PDB entry 9C8F | electron microscopy, 2.86 A resolution | chains A and B of the 3 polymer chains in the assembly

Chain A:
Molecule: VP1
From: Human enterovirus D68
UniProt: A0A5B9NJ24 (A0A5B9NJ24_HED68); residues 1-295 here correspond to UniProt positions 565-859 (UniProt number = residue number + 564)
Chain sequence (295 residues; numbered 1 to 295; the number before each row is that of its first residue):
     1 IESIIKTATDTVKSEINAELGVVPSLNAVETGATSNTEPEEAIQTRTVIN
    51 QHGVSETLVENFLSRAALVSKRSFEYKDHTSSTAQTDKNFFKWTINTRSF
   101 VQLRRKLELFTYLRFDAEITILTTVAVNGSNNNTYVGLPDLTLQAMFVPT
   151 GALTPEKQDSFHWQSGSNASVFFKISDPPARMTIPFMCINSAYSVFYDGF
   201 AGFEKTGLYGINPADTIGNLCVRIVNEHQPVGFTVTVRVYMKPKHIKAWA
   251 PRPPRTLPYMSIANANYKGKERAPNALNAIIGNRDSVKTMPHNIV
Disordered / not traced: 1-41, 270-295

Chain B:
Molecule: VP2
From: Human enterovirus D68
UniProt: A0A6B7FIF3 (A0A6B7FIF3_HED68); residues 1-248 here correspond to UniProt positions 70-317 (UniProt number = residue number + 69)
Chain sequence (248 residues; each row starts with the number of its first residue):
     1 SPSAEACGYSDRVLQLKLGNSAIVTQEAANYCCAYGEWPNYLPDHEAVAI
    51 DKPTQPETATDRFYTLRSVKWEATSTGWWWKLPDALNNIGMFGQNVQHHY
   101 LYRSGFLIHVQCNATKFHQGALLVVAIPEHQRGAHNTTTSPGFDDIMKGE
   151 AGGTFNHPYVLDDGTSLACATIFPHQWINLRTNNSATIVLPWMNAAPMDF
   201 PLRHNQWTLAIIPVVPLGTRTMSSMVPITVSIAPMCCEFNGLRHAITQ
Disordered / not traced: 1-15

Chain A / chain B interface:
Contacting residue pairs (100; chain A residue first):
  Arg98(A) - Gln131(B)
  Thr111(A) - Pro128(B)
  Thr111(A) - Glu129(B)
  Tyr112(A) - Glu129(B)  hydrogen bond
  Tyr112(A) - Met193(B)  hydrogen bond (side chain-backbone)
  Tyr112(A) - Asn194(B)
  Tyr112(A) - Ala195(B)
  Asn190(A) - Ala195(B)
  Asn190(A) - Ala196(B)
  Ser191(A) - Ala195(B)  hydrogen bond (backbone-backbone)
  Ala192(A) - Ala195(B)
  Ser194(A) - Glu129(B)
  Val195(A) - Gln131(B)
  Phe196(A) - Glu129(B)
  Phe196(A) - Gln131(B)
  Phe196(A) - Asp163(B)
  Tyr197(A) - Glu129(B)
  Tyr197(A) - Gln131(B)
  Tyr197(A) - Arg203(B)
  Tyr197(A) - His204(B)
  Asp198(A) - Lys81(B)  salt bridge
  Asp198(A) - Glu129(B)  hydrogen bond (backbone-side chain)
  Asp198(A) - His130(B)  hydrogen bond (side chain-backbone)
  Asp198(A) - Gln131(B)
  Asp198(A) - His204(B)
  Asp198(A) - Asn205(B)  hydrogen bond
  Asp198(A) - Thr208(B)  hydrogen bond
  Gly199(A) - Arg203(B)
  Phe200(A) - Pro141(B)
  Phe200(A) - Gly142(B)
  Phe200(A) - Phe143(B)
  Phe200(A) - Ile146(B)  hydrophobic
  Phe200(A) - Arg203(B)  hydrogen bond (backbone-backbone)
  Ala201(A) - Arg203(B)  hydrogen bond (backbone-side chain)
  Phe203(A) - Phe143(B)  hydrophobic
  Phe203(A) - Leu202(B)
  Tyr209(A) - Lys81(B)
  Tyr209(A) - His130(B)  hydrogen bond (side chain-backbone)
  Tyr209(A) - Gln131(B)
  Tyr209(A) - Arg132(B)  hydrogen bond (side chain-backbone)
  Tyr209(A) - Ser140(B)
  Tyr209(A) - Pro141(B)
  Tyr209(A) - Ile146(B)
  Gly210(A) - Gln131(B)
  Pro213(A) - Arg203(B)
  Ala250(A) - Tyr35(B)
  Ala250(A) - Pro128(B)  hydrophobic
  Ala250(A) - Met193(B)  hydrophobic
  Pro251(A) - Tyr35(B)
  Pro251(A) - Ile172(B)
  Pro251(A) - Phe173(B)
  Arg252(A) - Ile127(B)
  Arg252(A) - Pro128(B)  hydrogen bond (side chain-backbone)
  Arg252(A) - Glu129(B)  hydrogen bond (side chain-backbone)
  Arg252(A) - Ile172(B)
  Arg252(A) - Phe173(B)
  Pro253(A) - Thr165(B)
  Pro253(A) - Ser166(B)
  Pro253(A) - Cys169(B)
  Pro253(A) - Ile172(B)
  Pro253(A) - Phe173(B)
  Pro254(A) - Thr165(B)
  Pro254(A) - Ser166(B)
  Pro254(A) - Cys169(B)
  Arg255(A) - Asp163(B)  hydrogen bond (side chain-backbone)
  Arg255(A) - Gly164(B)
  Thr256(A) - Gly164(B)  hydrogen bond (backbone-backbone)
  Thr256(A) - Thr165(B)  hydrogen bond (side chain-backbone)
  Thr256(A) - Ser166(B)
  Leu257(A) - Val160(B)  hydrophobic
  Leu257(A) - Gly164(B)
  Met260(A) - Asn136(B)
  Met260(A) - Thr137(B)
  Met260(A) - Thr138(B)
  Ser261(A) - Thr138(B)
  Ala263(A) - Gln131(B)  hydrogen bond (backbone-side chain)
  Asn264(A) - Gln131(B)
  Asn264(A) - Thr138(B)  hydrogen bond (side chain-backbone)
  Asn264(A) - Thr139(B)
  Asn264(A) - Ser140(B)
  Ala265(A) - Gln131(B)
  Ala265(A) - Gly133(B)
  Ala265(A) - Asp163(B)
  Asn266(A) - Gly133(B)
  Asn266(A) - Ala134(B)  hydrogen bond (side chain-backbone)
  Asn266(A) - Thr137(B)  hydrogen bond (side chain-backbone)
  Asn266(A) - Thr138(B)
  Asn266(A) - Thr139(B)  hydrogen bond (side chain-backbone)
  Asn266(A) - Pro141(B)
  Tyr267(A) - Gly133(B)
  Tyr267(A) - Ala134(B)  hydrogen bond (backbone-backbone)
  Tyr267(A) - His135(B)
  Tyr267(A) - Asn136(B)  hydrogen bond (backbone-backbone)
  Tyr267(A) - Asn156(B)  hydrogen bond
  Tyr267(A) - His157(B)
  Tyr267(A) - Val160(B)  hydrophobic
  Tyr267(A) - Asp162(B)
  Lys268(A) - Asn136(B)
  Gly269(A) - His135(B)
  Gly269(A) - Asn136(B)  hydrogen bond (backbone-side chain)
Interface residues without a listed pair, chain A (36 interface residues in all): Gly207
Interface residues without a listed pair, chain B (44 interface residues in all): Met147, Leu161, Ala170, Asp199

Overview:
The interface between chain A and chain B involves 36 residues on one side and 44 on the other; the contacts
include 25 hydrogen bonds and 1 salt bridge. Among the polar pairs are Asp198(A)-Lys81(B), Tyr112(A)-Glu129(B)
and Tyr112(A)-Met193(B).
Here chain A is VP1 and chain B is VP2, both from Human enterovirus D68. Entry 9C8F (Cryo-EM Structure of
EV-D68 B3 A-Particle) was determined by electron microscopy together with 9C3J, 9C4A, 9C8G, 9C8H and 9C8I from
the same study.
